PDB entry 8IS0 | X-ray diffraction, 3.02 A resolution | chain A

[Chain A]
Name: Probable hercynylcysteine sulfoxide lyase
Organism: Mycolicibacterium smegmatis MC2 155
Notes: EC 4.4.-.-
UniProtKB: A0R5M7 (EGTE_MYCS2); residue numbers follow UniProt; this construct covers 2-371
Chain sequence (392 residues; numbered -20 to 371; the number before each row is that of its first residue; numbers below 1 keep their minus sign (Met-20 is residue -20)):
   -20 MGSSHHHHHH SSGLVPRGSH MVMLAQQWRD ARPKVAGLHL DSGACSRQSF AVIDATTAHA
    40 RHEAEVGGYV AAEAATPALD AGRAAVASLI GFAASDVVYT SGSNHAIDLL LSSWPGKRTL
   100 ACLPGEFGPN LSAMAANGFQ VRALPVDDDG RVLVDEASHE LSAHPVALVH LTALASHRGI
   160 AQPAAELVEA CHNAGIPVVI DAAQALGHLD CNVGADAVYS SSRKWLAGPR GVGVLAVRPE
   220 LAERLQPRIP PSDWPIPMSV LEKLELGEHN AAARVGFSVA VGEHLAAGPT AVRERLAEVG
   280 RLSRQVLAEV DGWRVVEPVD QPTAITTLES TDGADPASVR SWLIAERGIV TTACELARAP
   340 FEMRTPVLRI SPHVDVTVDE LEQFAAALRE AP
Not modelled in the structure: -20 to -6
Covalent attachments: pyridoxal phosphate (PLP) linked to Lys203
Differences from the reference sequence: initiating methionine (-20); expression tag (-19 to 1); engineered mutation Phe106 (Tyr in A0R5M7)
Small-molecule neighbours:
  - 2-amino-acrylic acid (DHA): Gly22, Ala23, Tyr48, Ser155, Gln183, Arg202, Thr331, Arg337, Arg348
  - 2-amino-acrylic acid / pyridoxal phosphate: Gly22, Ala23, Tyr48, Gly81, Ser82, Asn83, Phe106, Asn109, Thr151, Leu153, Ser155, Asp180, Ala182, Gln183, Ser200, Arg202, Glu247, Thr331, Arg337, Arg348
  - pyridoxal phosphate (PLP): Gly81, Ser82, Asn83, Phe106, Asn109, Thr151, Leu153, Ser155, Asp180, Ala182, Gln183, Ser200, Arg202, Glu247
What the authors report for this chain:
  - binding site for 2-amino-acrylic acid: Lys203
  - binding site for pyridoxal phosphate: Lys203
  - catalytic residues: Lys203
  - mutagenesis - Y48A, D180A, R202A, K203A, R348A: abolished catalytic activity
  - mutagenesis - Q183A (11.8-fold), R202K (7.9-fold): decreased catalytic activity
  - mutagenesis - Q183A: unchanged binding to pyridoxal phosphate
  - specificity-determining residues: Arg348 (by similarity / conservation)

[In short]
Chain A binds 2-amino-acrylic acid and 2-amino-acrylic acid / pyridoxal phosphate. Pyridoxal phosphate is
covalently linked to Lys203. From the paper: the catalytic residue Lys203; Y48A, D180A and R202A, among
others, abolish catalytic activity; 7 substitutions were tested in all.
Chain A is Probable hercynylcysteine sulfoxide lyase (Mycolicibacterium smegmatis MC2 155); the structure,
Carbon Sulfoxide lyase - Y106F, was determined by X-ray diffraction, deposited together with 8IRK, 8IRY and
8IRZ.
